PDB entry 7K2B | X-ray diffraction, 2.31 A resolution | chains A and B of the 3 polymer chains in the assembly

[Chain A (and B)]
Name: Kelch-like ECH-associated protein 1
Organism: Homo sapiens
Notes: chain B of this document is another copy of the same molecule, construct and numbering; everything in this record applies to it too
Reference sequence: Q14145 (KEAP1_HUMAN); residues 324-624 here = UniProt positions 324-624
Chain sequence (301 residues; numbered 324 to 624; the number before each row is that of its first residue):
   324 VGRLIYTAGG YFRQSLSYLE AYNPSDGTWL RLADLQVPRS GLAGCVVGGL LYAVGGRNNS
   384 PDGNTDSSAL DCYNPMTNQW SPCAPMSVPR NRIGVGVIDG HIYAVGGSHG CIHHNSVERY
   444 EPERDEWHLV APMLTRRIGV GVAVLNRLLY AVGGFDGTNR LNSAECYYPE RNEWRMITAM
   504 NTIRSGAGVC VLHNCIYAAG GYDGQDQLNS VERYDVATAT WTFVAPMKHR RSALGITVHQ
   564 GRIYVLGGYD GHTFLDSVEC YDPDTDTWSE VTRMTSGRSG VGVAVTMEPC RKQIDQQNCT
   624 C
Unresolved in the structure: 324-326, 613-624 (chain B: 324-326, 610-624)
Differences from the reference sequence: engineered mutation A540 (Glu in Q14145), A542 (Glu in Q14145)
Swiss-Prot annotation at these positions:
  - site: C434 (Sensor for electrophilic agents)
  - modified residue: C434 (S-cGMP-cysteine), C613 (S-(2-succinyl)cysteine)
  - natural variant: G333 (G333C: In a NSCLC cell line), G350 (G350S: In a NSCLC cell line), G364 (G364C: In a lung adenocarcinoma cell line), G430 (G430C: In a lung adenocarcinoma patient), A522 (A522V: In a breast cancer sample)
  - mutagenesis: Y334 (Y334A: Loss of interaction with NFE2L2/NRF2. Strongly reduces repression of NFE2L2/NRF2-dependent gene expression. Loss of interaction with PGAM5), R380 (R380A: Loss of interaction with NFE2L2/NRF2. Abolishes repression of NFE2L2/NRF2-dependent gene expression. Impaired interaction with SQSTM1/p62), N382 (N382A: Loss of interaction with NFE2L2/NRF2. Strongly reduces repression of NFE2L2/NRF2-dependent gene expression. Impaired interaction with SQSTM1/p62), R415 (R415A: Loss of interaction with NFE2L2/NRF2. Abolishes repression of NFE2L2/NRF2-dependent gene expression. Loss of interaction with PGAM5. Does not affect interaction with SQSTM1/p62), H436 (H436A: Loss of interaction with NFE2L2/NRF2. Abolishes repression of NFE2L2/NRF2-dependent gene expression. Does not affect interaction with SQSTM1/p62), F478 (F478A: Abolishes repression of NFE2L2/NRF2-dependent gene expression), R483 (R483A: Loss of interaction with NFE2L2/NRF2. Abolishes repression of NFE2L2/NRF2-dependent gene expression. Loss of interaction with PGAM5. Does not affect interaction with SQSTM1/p62), Y525 (Y525A: Loss of interaction with NFE2L2/NRF2. Strongly reduces repression of NFE2L2/NRF2-dependent gene expression. Abolishes interaction with SQSTM1/p62), Y572 (Y572A: Loss of interaction with NFE2L2/NRF2. Strongly reduces repression of NFE2L2/NRF2-dependent gene expression. Loss of interaction with PGAM5. Abolishes interaction with SQSTM1/p62), K615 (K615R: Decreases binding to PGCKA1. Increases protein half-life)

[How chain A and chain B interact]
Contacting residue pairs (30; chain A residue first):
  D479(A) - I506(B)
  T481(A) - G527(B)
  T481(A) - Q528(B)
  N482(A) - N482(B)
  N482(A) - R483(B)  hydrogen bond (side chain-backbone)
  N482(A) - I506(B)
  N482(A) - D526(B)  hydrogen bond (side chain-backbone)
  R483(A) - N482(B)  hydrogen bond (backbone-side chain)
  L484(A) - I506(B)  hydrophobic
  N485(A) - S486(B)
  S486(A) - N485(B)
  R498(A) - T543(B)
  M499(A) - T501(B)
  M499(A) - A502(B)
  M499(A) - M503(B)
  I500(A) - T501(B)
  I500(A) - A502(B)
  T501(A) - M499(B)
  T501(A) - I500(B)
  A502(A) - M499(B)
  A502(A) - I500(B)
  M503(A) - M499(B)
  N504(A) - L457(B)
  N504(A) - M499(B)
  I506(A) - D479(B)
  I506(A) - N482(B)
  I506(A) - L484(B)  hydrophobic
  D526(A) - N482(B)  hydrogen bond (backbone-side chain)
  G527(A) - T481(B)
  Q528(A) - T481(B)  hydrogen bond
Also at the interface, not in a pair above, chain A (19 interface residues in all): L457
Also at the interface, not in a pair above, chain B (19 interface residues in all): N504

[Overview]
Chain A and chain B each contribute 19 residues to their interface; the contacts include 5 hydrogen bonds.
Among the polar pairs are N482(A)-R483(B), N482(A)-D526(B) and Q528(A)-T481(B). From UniProt: 10 mutagenesis
sites on chain A.
Both chains are Kelch-like ECH-associated protein 1 (Homo sapiens). Entry 7K2B (Kelch domain of human KEAP1
bound to Nrf2 peptide, ADEETGEFA) was determined by X-ray diffraction (same publication as 7K29, 7K2A, 7K2C,
7K2E, 7K2N, 7K2O and 7K2P).
